Entry 7YKW (electron microscopy, 3.60 A resolution); this record covers chains B and D of the 8 polymer chains in the assembly.

== Chain B (and D) ==
Molecule: Islet amyloid polypeptide
Notes: chain D of this document is another copy of the same molecule, construct and numbering; everything in this record applies to it too
UniProtKB: P10997 (IAPP_HUMAN); residues 1-37 here correspond to UniProt positions 34-70 (UniProt number = residue number + 33)
Amino-acid sequence (37 residues; numbered 1 to 37; the number before each row is that of its first residue):
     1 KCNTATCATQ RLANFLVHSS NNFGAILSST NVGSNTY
Modified positions: Tyr37 (L-tyrosinamide; TYC)
Disulfides: Cys2-Cys7
From the paper describing this entry:
  - contacts within the chain: Asn22-Gly24 (hydrogen bond)

== Interface between chain B and chain D ==
Contacting residue pairs (77; chain B residue first):
  Lys1(B) with Lys1(D); Cys2(D), hydrogen bond (backbone-backbone)
  Cys2(B) with Cys2(D)
  Asn3(B) with Cys2(D), hydrogen bond (backbone-backbone); Asn3(D), hydrogen bond
  Thr4(B) with Cys2(D), hydrogen bond (backbone-backbone); Asn3(D); Thr4(D); Cys7(D)
  Ala5(B) with Thr4(D); Ala5(D)
  Thr6(B) with Ala5(D), hydrogen bond (backbone-backbone); Thr6(D), hydrogen bond; Cys7(D), hydrogen bond (backbone-backbone)
  Cys7(B) with Cys7(D)
  Ala8(B) with Cys7(D), hydrogen bond (backbone-backbone); Ala8(D); Thr9(D), hydrogen bond (backbone-backbone)
  Thr9(B) with Thr9(D)
  Gln10(B) with Thr9(D), hydrogen bond (backbone-backbone); Gln10(D), hydrogen bond; Arg11(D), hydrogen bond (backbone-backbone)
  Arg11(B) with Arg11(D)
  Leu12(B) with Arg11(D), hydrogen bond (backbone-backbone); Leu12(D), hydrophobic; Ala13(D), hydrogen bond (backbone-backbone)
  Ala13(B) with Ala13(D)
  Asn14(B) with Ala13(D), hydrogen bond (backbone-backbone); Asn14(D), hydrogen bond; Phe15(D), hydrogen bond (backbone-backbone)
  Phe15(B) with Phe15(D)
  Leu16(B) with Phe15(D), hydrogen bond (backbone-backbone); Leu16(D); Val17(D), hydrogen bond (backbone-backbone)
  Val17(B) with Val17(D)
  His18(B) with Val17(D), hydrogen bond (backbone-backbone); His18(D); Ser19(D), hydrogen bond (backbone-backbone)
  Ser19(B) with Ser19(D)
  Ser20(B) with Ser19(D), hydrogen bond (backbone-backbone); Ser20(D); Asn21(D), hydrogen bond (backbone-backbone)
  Asn21(B) with Asn21(D), hydrogen bond
  Asn22(B) with Asn21(D), hydrogen bond (backbone-backbone); Asn22(D), hydrogen bond; Phe23(D), hydrogen bond (backbone-backbone); Ala25(D); Ile26(D)
  Phe23(B) with Phe23(D), hydrophobic
  Gly24(B) with Phe23(D); Gly24(D); Ala25(D), hydrogen bond (backbone-backbone)
  Ala25(B) with Ala25(D)
  Ile26(B) with Ala25(D), hydrogen bond (backbone-backbone); Ile26(D); Leu27(D), hydrogen bond (backbone-backbone)
  Leu27(B) with Leu27(D)
  Ser28(B) with Leu27(D), hydrogen bond (backbone-backbone); Ser28(D); Ser29(D), hydrogen bond (backbone-backbone)
  Ser29(B) with Ser29(D)
  Thr30(B) with Ser29(D), hydrogen bond (backbone-backbone); Thr30(D); Asn31(D), hydrogen bond (backbone-backbone)
  Asn31(B) with Asn31(D), hydrogen bond
  Val32(B) with Asn31(D), hydrogen bond (backbone-backbone); Val32(D); Gly33(D), hydrogen bond (backbone-backbone)
  Gly33(B) with Gly33(D); Ser34(D)
  Ser34(B) with Ser34(D)
  Asn35(B) with Ser34(D), hydrogen bond (backbone-backbone); Asn35(D); Thr36(D), hydrogen bond (backbone-backbone)
  Thr36(B) with Thr36(D)
  Tyr37(B) with Thr36(D), hydrogen bond (backbone-backbone); Tyr37(D)
Interface features reported in the paper:
  - specific contacts: Phe15(B)-Phe15(D) (pi stacking), Phe23(B)-Phe23(D) (pi stacking), Asn31(B)-Asn31(D) (hydrogen bond), Asn35(B)-Asn35(D)

== Summary ==
The chain B/chain D interface involves 37 residues from each chain, with 40 hydrogen bonds. Polar pairs
include Asn3(B)-Asn3(D), Thr6(B)-Thr6(D) and Gln10(B)-Gln10(D). The paper describes pi stacking between
Phe15(B) and Phe15(D) and Phe23(B) and Phe23(D); a hydrogen bond between Asn31(B) and Asn31(D); a contact
between Asn35(B) and Asn35(D). From the paper: contacts within the chain involving Cys2(B), Cys7(B) and
Asn22(B) among others.
Chain B and chain D are both Islet amyloid polypeptide; the structure, Structure of hIAPP fibril at 3.6
Angstroms resolution, was determined by electron microscopy, deposited together with 7YL0, 7YL3 and 7YL7.
